2V4I - chains A and B of the 4 polymer chains in the assembly; structure by X-ray diffraction, 2.20 A resolution.

# Chain A
Name: Glutamate N-acetyltransferase 2 alpha chain
From: Streptomyces clavuligerus
Notes: EC 2.3.1.35
Reference sequence: Q53940 (GNAT2_STRCL); residue numbers follow UniProt; this construct covers 8-180
Sequence (173 residues; each row starts with the number of its first residue):
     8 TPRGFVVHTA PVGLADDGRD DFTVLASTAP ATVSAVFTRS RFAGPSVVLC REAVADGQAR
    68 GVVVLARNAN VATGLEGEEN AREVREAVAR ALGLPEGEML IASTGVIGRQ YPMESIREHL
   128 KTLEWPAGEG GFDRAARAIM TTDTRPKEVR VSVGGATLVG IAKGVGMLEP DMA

# Chain B
Name: Glutamate N-acetyltransferase 2 beta chain
From: Streptomyces clavuligerus
Notes: EC 2.3.1.35
Reference sequence: Q53940 (GNAT2_STRCL); the construct lacks a stretch of the UniProt sequence, so the offset changes along the chain: 181-336 = UniProt 181-336; 337-386 = UniProt 344-393
Sequence (213 residues; row label = number of the first residue in the row; a row labelled like 336A-336G holds insertion residues (336A, then the next letters in order)):
   181 ALLTFFATDA RLDPAEQDRL FRRVMDRTFN AVSIDTDTST SDTAVLFANG LAGEVDAGEF
   241 EEALHTAALA LVKDIASDGE GAAKLIEVQV TGARDDAQAK RVGKTVVNSP LVKTAVHGCD
   301 PNWGRVAMAI GKCSDDTDID QERVTIRFGE VEVYPP
336A-336G KARGDQA
   337 DDALRAAVAE HLRGDEVVIG IDLAIADGAF TVYGCDLTEG YVRLNSEYTT
Disordered / not traced: 336A-336G, 384-386
Modified / non-standard residues: Ala181 (n-acetylalanine; AYA)
Differences from the reference sequence: engineered mutation Ala181 (Thr in Q53940)

# Chain A / chain B interface
Pairs across the interface (149; chain A residue first):
  Pro9(A) with Ala187(B); Asp189(B)
  Arg10(A) with Asp189(B), hydrogen bond (backbone-side chain); Asn229(B), hydrogen bond (backbone-side chain); Leu231(B)
  Gly11(A) with Asn229(B), hydrogen bond (backbone-side chain); Leu231(B)
  Phe12(A) with Ala187(B), hydrophobic; Thr188(B); Asp189(B); Phe227(B); Asn229(B)
  Ser34(A) with Asn229(B), hydrogen bond
  Ala36(A) with Asn229(B); Leu231(B), hydrophobic
  Pro37(A) with Asn229(B)
  Ala38(A) with Ala228(B); Asn229(B)
  Thr39(A) with Leu192(B); Pro194(B); Gln197(B), hydrogen bond; Leu226(B); Phe227(B); Ala228(B), hydrogen bond (backbone-backbone)
  Val40(A) with Gln197(B); Asp198(B); Val225(B), hydrophobic; Leu226(B); Phe227(B), hydrophobic
  Ser41(A) with Gln197(B), hydrogen bond; Asp198(B), hydrogen bond; Phe201(B); Ala224(B); Val225(B); Leu226(B), hydrogen bond (backbone-backbone)
  Ala42(A) with Phe201(B); Ala224(B); Val225(B), hydrophobic
  Val43(A) with Thr223(B); Ala224(B), hydrogen bond (backbone-backbone)
  Phe44(A) with Asp222(B); Thr223(B)
  Thr45(A) with Ser219(B), hydrogen bond (side chain-backbone); Thr220(B); Ser221(B); Asp222(B), hydrogen bond (backbone-backbone)
  Ser47(A) with Ser219(B); Thr220(B)
  Phe49(A) with Thr220(B)
  Ala50(A) with Thr220(B)
  Gly51(A) with Thr220(B), hydrogen bond (backbone-backbone)
  Val54(A) with Thr220(B)
  Ala66(A) with Phe227(B)
  Gly68(A) with Phe227(B)
  Val69(A) with Phe185(B), hydrophobic; Phe227(B), hydrophobic
  Val71(A) with Leu183(B), hydrophobic; Phe185(B), hydrophobic
  Ala76(A) with Ser221(B)
  Val78(A) with Thr220(B); Ser221(B)
  Leu107(A) with Val225(B), hydrophobic
  Ala109(A) with Leu183(B), hydrophobic; Phe185(B), hydrophobic
  Ser110(A) with Ser221(B)
  Thr111(A) with Ala181(B); Leu183(B)
  Gly112(A) with Ala181(B)
  Ile114(A) with Thr220(B)
  Phe139(A) with Ala187(B), hydrophobic
  Thr149(A) with Glu260(B), hydrogen bond
  Asp150(A) with Asp258(B)
  Thr151(A) with Asp258(B), hydrogen bond
  Arg152(A) with Asp258(B), hydrogen bond (backbone-side chain)
  Lys154(A) with Leu251(B); Asp254(B); Ile255(B); Asp258(B), salt bridge
  Glu155(A) with Leu251(B)
  Val156(A) with Ala247(B); Ala250(B), hydrophobic; Leu251(B), hydrophobic
  Val158(A) with Ala243(B), hydrophobic
  Val160(A) with Val235(B); Glu239(B); Phe240(B), hydrophobic; Ala243(B), hydrophobic
  Gly161(A) with Val235(B)
  Ala163(A) with Asp189(B); Ala190(B), hydrophobic; Val235(B), hydrophobic
  Thr164(A) with Ala187(B); Thr188(B), hydrogen bond (backbone-side chain); Asp189(B), hydrogen bond (backbone-side chain)
  Leu165(A) with Ala187(B); Thr188(B); Phe240(B), hydrophobic; Ala243(B); Leu244(B), hydrophobic
  Val166(A) with Phe186(B); Ala187(B), hydrogen bond (backbone-backbone)
  Gly167(A) with Phe185(B); Phe186(B); Leu251(B)
  Ile168(A) with Thr184(B), hydrogen bond (backbone-side chain); Phe185(B), hydrogen bond (backbone-backbone); Leu251(B)
  Ala169(A) with Leu183(B); Thr184(B); Leu251(B)
  Lys170(A) with Ala181(B), hydrogen bond (side chain-backbone); Leu182(B); Leu183(B), hydrogen bond (backbone-backbone)
  Gly171(A) with Ala181(B); Ile255(B)
  Val172(A) with Ile214(B); Ile255(B); Asp258(B); Gly259(B); Glu260(B), hydrogen bond (backbone-backbone)
  Gly173(A) with Asp215(B); Glu260(B), hydrogen bond (backbone-side chain)
  Met174(A) with Ala181(B); Asp215(B), hydrogen bond (backbone-side chain); Asp217(B); Ser219(B)
  Leu175(A) with Leu182(B), hydrophobic; Ser213(B); Ile214(B), hydrogen bond (backbone-backbone); Asp215(B), hydrogen bond (backbone-side chain); Asp217(B), hydrogen bond (backbone-backbone); Ile255(B), hydrophobic
  Glu176(A) with Val212(B); Ser213(B), hydrogen bond; Thr216(B); Thr218(B), hydrogen bond (backbone-side chain); Lys284(B), salt bridge; Asn288(B), hydrogen bond
  Pro177(A) with Leu182(B), hydrophobic; Phe209(B); Asn210(B); Val212(B); Asp222(B)
  Asp178(A) with Asn210(B), hydrogen bond (backbone-side chain)
  Met179(A) with Leu182(B), hydrophobic; Asn210(B), hydrogen bond (backbone-side chain); Asp222(B); Thr223(B); Ala224(B)
Also at the interface, not in a pair above, chain A (65 interface residues in all): Thr8, Leu32, Thr35, Arg67, Ala180
Also at the interface, not in a pair above, chain B (55 interface residues in all): Arg202, Met205, Gly230, Ala232

# In short
65 residues of chain A and 55 residues of chain B are in contact, with 34 hydrogen bonds and 2 salt bridges.
Polar pairs include Lys154(A)-Asp258(B), Glu176(A)-Lys284(B) and Arg10(A)-Asp189(B).
Here chain A is Glutamate N-acetyltransferase 2 alpha chain and chain B is Glutamate N-acetyltransferase 2
beta chain, both from Streptomyces clavuligerus. Entry 2V4I (Structure of a novel N-acyl-enzyme intermediate
of an N-terminal nucleophile (Ntn) hydrolase, OAT2) was determined by X-ray diffraction.
